1SID - chains C and F of the 6 polymer chains in the assembly; structure by X-ray diffraction, 3.65 A resolution.

[Chain C (and F)]
Molecule: Polyomavirus coat protein VP1
From: Mouse polyomavirus (strain p16 small-plaque)
Notes: chain F of this document is another copy of the same molecule, construct and numbering; everything in this record applies to it too
UniProt: P49302 (COA1_POVMP); numbering as in UniProt (aligned over 1-383)
Amino-acid sequence (383 residues; numbered 1 to 383; the number before each row is that of its first residue):
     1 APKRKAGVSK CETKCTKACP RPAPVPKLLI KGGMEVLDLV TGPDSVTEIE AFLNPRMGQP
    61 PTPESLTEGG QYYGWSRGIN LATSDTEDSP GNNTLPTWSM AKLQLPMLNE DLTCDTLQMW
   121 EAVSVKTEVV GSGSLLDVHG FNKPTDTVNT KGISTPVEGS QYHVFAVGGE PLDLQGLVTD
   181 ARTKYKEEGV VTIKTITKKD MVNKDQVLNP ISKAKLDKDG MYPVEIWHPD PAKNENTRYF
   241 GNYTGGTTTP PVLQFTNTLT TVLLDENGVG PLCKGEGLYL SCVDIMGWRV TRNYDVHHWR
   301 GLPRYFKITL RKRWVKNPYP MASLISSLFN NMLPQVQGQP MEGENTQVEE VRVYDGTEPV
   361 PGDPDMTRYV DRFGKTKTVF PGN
Not modelled in the structure: 1-16, 374-383 (chain F: 1-17, 372-383)
Construct notes: conflict A6 (Ser in P49302)

[How chain C and chain F interact]
Pairs across the interface (43; chain C residue first):
  M119(C) - G362(F)
  K213(C) - E349(F)  salt bridge
  K233(C) - E350(F)  salt bridge
  K233(C) - R352(F)  hydrogen bond (backbone-side chain)
  N234(C) - R352(F)  hydrogen bond
  N234(C) - D365(F)  hydrogen bond
  K274(C) - D363(F)  salt bridge
  W314(C) - V360(F)
  V315(C) - V360(F)
  V315(C) - P361(F)
  V315(C) - G362(F)
  K316(C) - E358(F)  salt bridge
  K316(C) - P359(F)
  K316(C) - V360(F)  hydrogen bond (backbone-backbone)
  K316(C) - P361(F)
  K316(C) - G362(F)  hydrogen bond (backbone-backbone)
  P318(C) - G362(F)
  P318(C) - D363(F)
  P318(C) - M366(F)
  P320(C) - M366(F)
  E342(C) - V370(F)
  E349(C) - K213(F)  salt bridge
  E350(C) - K233(F)  salt bridge
  R352(C) - K233(F)  hydrogen bond (side chain-backbone)
  R352(C) - N234(F)  hydrogen bond
  Y354(C) - N234(F)
  E358(C) - K316(F)  salt bridge
  P359(C) - K316(F)  hydrogen bond (backbone-side chain)
  V360(C) - V315(F)
  V360(C) - K316(F)  hydrogen bond (backbone-backbone)
  P361(C) - V315(F)
  P361(C) - K316(F)
  G362(C) - V315(F)
  G362(C) - K316(F)  hydrogen bond (backbone-backbone)
  G362(C) - P318(F)
  D363(C) - K274(F)  salt bridge
  D363(C) - P318(F)
  D365(C) - K233(F)
  D365(C) - N234(F)
  M366(C) - P318(F)
  M366(C) - Y319(F)  hydrogen bond
  V370(C) - N330(F)
  F373(C) - Y319(F)  hydrophobic
Interface residues without a listed pair, chain C (30 interface residues in all): D230, R313, Y319, R368, R372
Interface residues without a listed pair, chain F (28 interface residues in all): M119, D230, R313, W314, S326, E342, V351

[Overview]
30 residues of chain C and 28 residues of chain F are in contact; the contacts include 11 hydrogen bonds and 8
salt bridges. Polar pairs include K213(C)-E349(F), K233(C)-E350(F) and K274(C)-D363(F).
Both chains are Polyomavirus coat protein VP1 (Mouse polyomavirus (strain p16 small-plaque)). Entry 1SID
(Murine polyomavirus complexed with 3'SIALYL lactose) was determined by X-ray diffraction (same publication as
1SIE).
